PDB entry 8WUC | electron microscopy, 2.50 A resolution | chains h and n of the 28 polymer chains in the assembly

[Chain h (and n)]
Name: Co-chaperonin GroES
Organism: Hydrogenophilus thermoluteolus
Notes: chain n of this document is another copy of the same molecule, construct and numbering; everything in this record applies to it too
UniProtKB: A0A2Z6DVV7 (A0A2Z6DVV7_HYDTE); residues 2-95 here = UniProt positions 2-95
Chain sequence (94 residues; row label = number of the first residue in the row):
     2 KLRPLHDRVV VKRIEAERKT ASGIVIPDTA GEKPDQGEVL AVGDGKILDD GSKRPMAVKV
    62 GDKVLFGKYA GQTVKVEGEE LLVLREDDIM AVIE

[Chain h / chain n interface]
Contacting residue pairs - 31 pairs, chain h then chain n:
  Lys2(h) with Ile94(n); Glu95(n), hydrogen bond (backbone-backbone)
  Leu3(h) with Ala92(n), hydrophobic; Val93(n); Ile94(n), hydrophobic
  Arg4(h) with Lys60(n); Ala92(n); Val93(n), hydrogen bond (backbone-backbone)
  Pro5(h) with Met91(n); Ala92(n), hydrophobic
  Leu6(h) with Ala58(n), hydrophobic; Val59(n), hydrophobic; Ile90(n), hydrophobic; Met91(n), hydrogen bond (backbone-backbone); Val93(n), hydrophobic
  His7(h) with Ala58(n); Glu87(n), salt bridge
  Arg9(h) with Asp88(n), hydrogen bond (side chain-backbone); Asp89(n); Ile90(n), hydrogen bond (side chain-backbone); Met91(n)
  Ile48(h) with Arg55(n)
  Asp50(h) with Leu49(n); Asp50(n); Asp51(n)
  Gln73(h) with Asp36(n), hydrogen bond; Lys69(n); Met91(n)
  Val75(h) with Leu66(n), hydrophobic
  Val77(h) with Gln37(n)
  Val84(h) with Met91(n), hydrophobic
Also at the interface, not in a pair above, chain h (15 interface residues in all): Asp51, Arg86
Also at the interface, not in a pair above, chain n (22 interface residues in all): Phe67, Gly68

[In short]
15 residues of chain h and 22 residues of chain n are in contact; the contacts include 6 hydrogen bonds and 1
salt bridge. Polar contacts include His7(h)-Glu87(n), Arg9(h)-Asp88(n) and Arg9(h)-Ile90(n).
Chain h and chain n are both Co-chaperonin GroES (Hydrogenophilus thermoluteolus); the structure, Cryo-EM
structure of H. thermoluteolus GroEL-GroES2 football complex, was determined by electron microscopy, deposited
together with 8WU4, 8WUW and 8WUX.
